Entry 7DCG (X-ray diffraction, 1.53 A resolution); this record covers chain A.

== Chain A ==
Name: Alpha-glycosidase
Source organism: Weissella cibaria
Notes: EC 3.2.1.20
Chain sequence (589 residues; row label = number of the first residue in the row):
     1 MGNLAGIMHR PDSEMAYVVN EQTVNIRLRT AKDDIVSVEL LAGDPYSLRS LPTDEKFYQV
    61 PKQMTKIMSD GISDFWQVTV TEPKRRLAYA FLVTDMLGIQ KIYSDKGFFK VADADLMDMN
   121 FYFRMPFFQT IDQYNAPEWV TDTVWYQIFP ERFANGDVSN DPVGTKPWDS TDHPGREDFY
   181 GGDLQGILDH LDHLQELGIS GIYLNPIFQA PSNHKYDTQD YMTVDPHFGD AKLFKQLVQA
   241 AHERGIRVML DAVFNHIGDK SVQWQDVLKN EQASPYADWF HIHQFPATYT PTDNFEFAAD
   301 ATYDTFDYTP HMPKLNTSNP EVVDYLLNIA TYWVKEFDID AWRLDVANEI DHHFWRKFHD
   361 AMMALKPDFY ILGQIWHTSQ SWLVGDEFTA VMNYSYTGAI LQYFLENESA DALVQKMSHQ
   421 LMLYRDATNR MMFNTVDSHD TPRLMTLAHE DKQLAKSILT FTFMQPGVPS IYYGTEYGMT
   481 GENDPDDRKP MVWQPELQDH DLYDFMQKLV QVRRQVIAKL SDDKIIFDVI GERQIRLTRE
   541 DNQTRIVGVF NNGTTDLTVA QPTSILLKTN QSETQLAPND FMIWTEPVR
Disordered / not traced: 1
Metal / ion sites: Ca2+: Asn155, Asp157, Asn160, Asp161, Gly181, Asp183

== Overview ==
Asn155, Asp157, Asn160, Asp161, Gly181 and Asp183 form the Ca2+ site.
Chain A is Alpha-glycosidase (Weissella cibaria); the structure, Alpha-glucosidase from Weissella cibaria
BBK-1 bound with maltotriose, was determined by X-ray diffraction, deposited together with 7D9B, 7D9C, 7DCH
and 7EHH.
